Entry 3QT1 (X-ray diffraction, 4.30 A resolution (low resolution: residue-level contacts below are approximate; hydrogen-bond / salt-bridge calls are withheld)); this record covers chains B and J of the 12 polymer chains in the assembly.

Chain B:
Protein: DNA-directed RNA polymerase II subunit RPB2
Organism: Saccharomyces cerevisiae
Notes: EC 2.7.7.6
UniProt: P08518 (RPB2_YEAST); numbering as in UniProt (aligned over 1-1224)
Chain sequence (1224 residues; row label = number of the first residue in the row):
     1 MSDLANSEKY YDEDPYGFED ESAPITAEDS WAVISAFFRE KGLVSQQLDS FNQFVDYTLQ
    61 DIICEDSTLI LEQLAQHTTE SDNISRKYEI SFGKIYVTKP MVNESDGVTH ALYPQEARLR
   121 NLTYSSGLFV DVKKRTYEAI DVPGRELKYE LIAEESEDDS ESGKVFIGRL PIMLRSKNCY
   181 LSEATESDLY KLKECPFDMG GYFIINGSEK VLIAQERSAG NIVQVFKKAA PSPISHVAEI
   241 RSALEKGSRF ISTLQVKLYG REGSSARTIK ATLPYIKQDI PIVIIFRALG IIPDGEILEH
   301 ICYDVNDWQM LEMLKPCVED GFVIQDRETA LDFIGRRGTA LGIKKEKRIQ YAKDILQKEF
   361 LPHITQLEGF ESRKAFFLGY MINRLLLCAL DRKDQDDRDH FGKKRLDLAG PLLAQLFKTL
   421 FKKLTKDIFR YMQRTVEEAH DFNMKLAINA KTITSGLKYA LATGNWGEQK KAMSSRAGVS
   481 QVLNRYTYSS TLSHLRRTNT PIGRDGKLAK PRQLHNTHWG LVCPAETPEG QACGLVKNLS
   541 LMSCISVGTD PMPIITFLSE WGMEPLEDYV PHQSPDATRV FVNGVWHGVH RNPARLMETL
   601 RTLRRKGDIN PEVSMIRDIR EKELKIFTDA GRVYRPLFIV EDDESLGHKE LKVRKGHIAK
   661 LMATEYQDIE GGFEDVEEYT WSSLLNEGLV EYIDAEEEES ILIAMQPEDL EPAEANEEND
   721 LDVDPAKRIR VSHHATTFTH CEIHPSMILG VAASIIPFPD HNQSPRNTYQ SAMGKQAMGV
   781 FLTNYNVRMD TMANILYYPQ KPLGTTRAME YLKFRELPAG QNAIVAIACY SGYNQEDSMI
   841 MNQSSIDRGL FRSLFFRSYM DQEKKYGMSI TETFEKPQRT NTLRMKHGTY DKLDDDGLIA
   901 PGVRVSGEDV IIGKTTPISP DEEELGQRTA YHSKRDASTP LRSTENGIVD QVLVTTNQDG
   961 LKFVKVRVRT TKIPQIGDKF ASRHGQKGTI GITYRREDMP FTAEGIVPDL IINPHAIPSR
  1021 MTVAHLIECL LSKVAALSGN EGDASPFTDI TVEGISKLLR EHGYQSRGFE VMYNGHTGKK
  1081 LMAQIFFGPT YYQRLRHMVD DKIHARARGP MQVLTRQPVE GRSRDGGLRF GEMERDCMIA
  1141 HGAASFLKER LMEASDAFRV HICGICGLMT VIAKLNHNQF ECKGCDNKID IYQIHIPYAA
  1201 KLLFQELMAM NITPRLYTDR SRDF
Disordered / not traced: 1-19, 71-89, 135-163, 337-344, 438-445, 470-471, 503-507, 669-677, 716-721, 881-883, 920-932
Metal / ion sites: Zn2+: Cys1163, Cys1166, Cys1182, Cys1185

Chain J:
Protein: DNA-directed RNA polymerases I, II, and III subunit RPABC5
Organism: Saccharomyces cerevisiae
Notes: EC 2.7.7.6
UniProt: P22139 (RPAB5_YEAST); numbering as in UniProt (aligned over 1-70)
Chain sequence (70 residues; row label = number of the first residue in the row):
     1 MIVPVRCFSC GKVVGDKWES YLNLLQEDEL DEGTALSRLG LKRYCCRRMI LTHVDLIEKF
    61 LRYNPLEKRD
Disordered / not traced: 66-70
Metal / ion sites: Zn2+: Cys7, Cys10, Cys45, Cys46

Interface between chain B and chain J:
Pairs across the interface (64):
  Glu186(B) - Arg62(J)
  Tyr190(B) - Lys59(J)
  Tyr190(B) - Arg62(J)
  Tyr190(B) - Tyr63(J)
  Lys193(B) - Asn64(J)
  Cys195(B) - Tyr63(J)
  Pro196(B) - Tyr63(J)
  Phe197(B) - Lys59(J)
  Val780(B) - Leu56(J)
  Thr783(B) - Phe60(J)
  Thr783(B) - Tyr63(J)
  Asn784(B) - Tyr63(J)
  Tyr785(B) - Met1(J)
  Tyr785(B) - Phe60(J)
  Asn786(B) - Phe60(J)
  Ile795(B) - Met1(J)
  Leu796(B) - Met1(J)
  Tyr797(B) - Met1(J)
  Tyr798(B) - Val3(J)
  Tyr798(B) - Pro4(J)
  Gln800(B) - Arg48(J)
  Gln800(B) - Thr52(J)
  Lys801(B) - Leu51(J)
  Lys801(B) - Thr52(J)
  Lys801(B) - Val54(J)
  Arg815(B) - Val54(J)
  Glu816(B) - Leu56(J)
  Gln821(B) - Phe8(J)
  Asn822(B) - Arg48(J)
  Asn822(B) - Thr52(J)
  Ile824(B) - Ser9(J)
  Ile824(B) - Tyr44(J)
  Ile824(B) - Cys45(J)
  Ile824(B) - Arg48(J)
  Ser845(B) - Phe8(J)
  Ser845(B) - Ser9(J)
  Arg848(B) - Cys7(J)
  Arg848(B) - Phe8(J)
  Arg848(B) - Ser9(J)
  Arg848(B) - Cys10(J)
  Arg848(B) - Gly11(J)
  Gly849(B) - Phe8(J)
  Leu850(B) - Phe8(J)
  Arg996(B) - Cys10(J)
  Glu1004(B) - Lys42(J)
  Ile1006(B) - Tyr44(J)
  Ile1006(B) - Cys45(J)
  Val1007(B) - Ser9(J)
  Asp1009(B) - Phe8(J)
  Asp1009(B) - Ser9(J)
  Asp1009(B) - Arg48(J)
  Lys1033(B) - Tyr44(J)
  Ala1035(B) - Leu51(J)
  Ala1036(B) - Tyr44(J)
  Ala1036(B) - Arg47(J)
  Ala1036(B) - Leu51(J)
  Leu1037(B) - Arg47(J)
  Ser1038(B) - Gly33(J)
  Gly1039(B) - Glu32(J)
  Gly1039(B) - Gly33(J)
  Gly1039(B) - Leu51(J)
  Tyr1064(B) - Tyr44(J)
  Glu1070(B) - Tyr44(J)
  Phe1087(B) - Tyr44(J)
Interface residues without a listed pair, chain B (46 interface residues in all): Pro799, Pro802, Leu803, Leu817, Pro818, Asn1040
Interface residues without a listed pair, chain J (31 interface residues in all): Ile2, Val5, Arg6, Arg43, Met49, His53, Pro65

Summary:
The interface between chain B and chain J involves 46 residues on one side and 31 on the other. Cys1163(B),
Cys1166(B), Cys1182(B) and Cys1185(B) form the Zn2+ site.
Chain B is DNA-directed RNA polymerase II subunit RPB2 and chain J is DNA-directed RNA polymerases I, II, and
III subunit RPABC5, both from Saccharomyces cerevisiae; the structure, RNA polymerase II variant containing A
Chimeric RPB9-C11 subunit, was determined by X-ray diffraction.
